PDB entry 6DOP | X-ray diffraction, 1.25 A resolution | chains A and C of the 4 polymer chains in the assembly

# Chain A
Protein: Ribonuclease H
Organism: Bacillus halodurans
Notes: EC 3.1.26.4; fragment: Catalytic Domain
Reference sequence: Q9KEI9 (RNH1_BACHD); residues 59-196 here = UniProt positions 59-196
Amino-acid sequence (142 residues; each row starts with the number of its first residue):
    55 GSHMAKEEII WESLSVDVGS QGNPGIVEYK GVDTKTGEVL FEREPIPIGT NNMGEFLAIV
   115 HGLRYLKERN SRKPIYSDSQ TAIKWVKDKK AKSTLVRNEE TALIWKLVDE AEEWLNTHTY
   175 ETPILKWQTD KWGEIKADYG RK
Unresolved in the structure: 55-60, 196
Construct notes: expression tag (55-58)
Bound ions: Mg2+ site 1: Asp71, Glu109, Asp132 (shared with 1 residue of chain B; 1 residue of chain b); Mg2+ site 2: Asp71, Asp192 (shared with 1 residue of chain b); K+: Asp192 (shared with 1 residue of chain b)
What the authors report for this chain:
  - catalytic residues: Lys196 (proposed by the authors, not directly observed)

# Chain C
Molecule: 6-nt DNA strand
Sequence (6 nucleotides; numbered 1 to 6; the number before each row is that of its first residue):
     1 CGATGT
Bound ions: K+: DT4, DG5

# Chain A / chain C interface
Pairs across the interface - 20 pairs, chain A then chain C:
  Asn77(A) - DA3(C)  hydrogen bond to the base
  Asn77(A) - DT4(C)  hydrogen bond to the sugar
  Pro78(A) - DA3(C)  phosphate contact
  Pro78(A) - DT4(C)  phosphate contact
  Thr104(A) - DT4(C)  hydrogen bond to the phosphate
  Thr104(A) - DG5(C)  hydrogen bond to the phosphate
  Asn105(A) - DT4(C)  hydrogen bond to the base
  Asn106(A) - DT4(C)  hydrogen bond to the base
  Asn106(A) - DG5(C)  hydrogen bond to the sugar
  Met107(A) - DG5(C)  phosphate contact
  Gln134(A) - DG5(C)  base contact
  Gln134(A) - DT6(C)  base contact
  Thr135(A) - DG5(C)  sugar contact
  Lys138(A) - DT6(C)  phosphate contact
  Trp139(A) - DG5(C)  phosphate contact
  Trp139(A) - DT6(C)  hydrogen bond to the phosphate
  Lys146(A) - DG5(C)  sugar contact
  Lys146(A) - DT6(C)  salt bridge to the phosphate
  Ser147(A) - DG5(C)  hydrogen bond to the phosphate
  Thr148(A) - DG5(C)  hydrogen bond to the phosphate
Interface residues without a listed pair, chain A (14 interface residues in all): Leu149
Interface residues without a listed pair, chain C (5 interface residues in all): DG2

# In short
14 residues of chain A face 5 of chain C across their interface; the contacts include 10 hydrogen bonds and 1
salt bridge. Polar contacts include Asn77(A)-DA3(C), Asn105(A)-DT4(C) and Asn106(A)-DT4(C). Asp71(A),
Glu109(A) and Asp132(A) form the Mg2+ site 1. Asp71(A) and Asp192(A) coordinate Mg2+ site 2. The paper reports
the catalytic residue Lys196(A).
Here chain A is Ribonuclease H (Bacillus halodurans) and chain C is a 6-nt DNA strand. Entry 6DOP (Crystal
Structure of Bacillus Halodurans Ribonuclease H1 in Complex with an RNA/DNA Hybrid: Reaction in 2 ...) was
determined by X-ray diffraction, deposited together with 6DMN, 6DMV, 6DO8, 6DO9, 6DOA, 6DOB and 46 further
entries.
